PDB entry 8SH2 | electron microscopy, 3.74 A resolution | chains H and A of the 12 polymer chains in the assembly

# Chain H
Name: Elongin-C
Source organism: Homo sapiens
UniProt: Q15369 (ELOC_HUMAN); residues 17-112 here = UniProt positions 17-112
Sequence (96 residues; each row starts with the number of its first residue):
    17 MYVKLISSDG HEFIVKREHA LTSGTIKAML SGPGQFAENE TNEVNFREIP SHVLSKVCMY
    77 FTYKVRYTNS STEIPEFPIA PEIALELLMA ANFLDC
Unresolved in the structure: 49-54

# Chain A
Name: Kelch domain-containing protein 2
Source organism: Homo sapiens
UniProt: Q9Y2U9 (KLDC2_HUMAN); residue numbers follow UniProt; this construct covers 2-406
Sequence (412 residues; numbered -5 to 406; the number before each row is that of its first residue; numbers below 1 keep their minus sign (Gly-5 is residue -5)):
    -5 GHHHHHHADG NEDLRADDLP GPAFESYESM ELACPAERSG HVAVSDGRHM FVWGGYKSNQ
    55 VRGLYDFYLP REELWIYNME TGRWKKINTE GDVPPSMSGS CAVCVDRVLY LFGGHHSRGN
   115 TNKFYMLDSR STDRVLQWER IDCQGIPPSS KDKLGVWVYK NKLIFFGGYG YLPEDKVLGT
   175 FEFDETSFWN SSHPRGWNDH VHILDTETFT WSQPITTGKA PSPRAAHACA TVGNRGFVFG
   235 GRYRDARMND LHYLNLDTWE WNELIPQGIC PVGRSWHSLT PVSSDHLFLF GGFTTDKQPL
   295 SDAWTYCISK NEWIQFNHPY TEKPRLWHTA CASDEGEVIV FGGCANNLLV HHRAAHSNEI
   355 LIFSVQPKSL VRLSLEAVIC FKEMLANSWN CLPKHLLHSV NQRFGSNNTS GS
Unresolved in the structure: -5 to 23
Differences from the reference sequence: expression tag (-5 to 1)
What the authors report for this chain:
  - self-association interface (contacts with another copy of this molecule); pairs are residue here / residue on that copy: His346-Asp127, Arg347-Asp127, Phe375-Leu58 (hydrophobic contact), Lys376-Asn184, Glu377-His345 (hydrogen bond), Glu179, Thr180, Trp183, Ser400

# How chain H and chain A interact
Pairs across the interface (7; chain H residue first):
  Leu101(H) with Leu166(A); Pro167(A); Glu168(A)
  Leu104(H) with His187(A)
  Asn108(H) with Arg112(A), hydrogen bond; His187(A)
  Phe109(H) with Arg112(A)
Also at the interface, not in a pair above, chain A (7 interface residues in all): Ser186, Pro188

# Summary
4 residues of chain H face 7 of chain A across their interface; the contacts include 1 hydrogen bond. The
hydrogen-bonded pair is Asn108(H)-Arg112(A). From the paper: a self-association interface involving Glu179(A),
Thr180(A) and Trp183(A) among others.
Here chain H is Elongin-C and chain A is Kelch domain-containing protein 2, both from Homo sapiens. Entry 8SH2
(KLHDC2 in complex with EloB and EloC) was determined by electron microscopy together with 8SGF from the same
study.
